PDB entry 1B2E | X-ray diffraction, 1.90 A resolution | chains A and B

[Chain A]
Name: PROTEIN (INSULIN a chain)
Organism: Sus scrofa
UniProtKB: P01315 (INS_PIG); residues 1-21 here correspond to UniProt positions 88-108 (UniProt number = residue number + 87)
Amino-acid sequence (21 residues; row label = number of the first residue in the row):
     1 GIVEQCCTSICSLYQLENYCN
Cystine bridges: Cys6-Cys11

[Chain B]
Name: PROTEIN (INSULIN b chain)
Organism: Sus scrofa
UniProtKB: P01315 (INS_PIG); residues 1-30 here correspond to UniProt positions 25-54 (UniProt number = residue number + 24)
Amino-acid sequence (30 residues; each row starts with the number of its first residue):
     1 FVNQHLCGSHLVEALYLVCGERGFFYTPKA

[Chain A / chain B interface]
Contacting residue pairs (38):
  Gly1(A) with Ala30(B)
  Ile2(A) with Leu15(B), hydrophobic; Thr27(B)
  Val3(A) with Pro28(B)
  Cys6(A) with Gln4(B); His5(B); Leu6(B), hydrogen bond (backbone-backbone); Leu11(B), hydrophobic
  Cys7(A) with His5(B), hydrogen bond (backbone-side chain); Leu6(B); Cys7(B), disulfide
  Thr8(A) with His5(B)
  Ser9(A) with His5(B), hydrogen bond (backbone-side chain)
  Ile10(A) with Asn3(B); Gln4(B); His5(B)
  Cys11(A) with Val2(B); Asn3(B); Gln4(B), hydrogen bond (backbone-backbone)
  Ser12(A) with Val2(B); Asn3(B)
  Leu13(A) with Val2(B); Val18(B), hydrophobic
  Leu16(A) with Val2(B), hydrophobic; Leu11(B), hydrophobic; Leu15(B)
  Glu17(A) with Val18(B); Arg22(B), salt bridge
  Tyr19(A) with Leu15(B), hydrophobic; Phe24(B); Phe25(B), hydrogen bond (backbone-backbone)
  Cys20(A) with Cys19(B), disulfide; Arg22(B); Gly23(B)
  Asn21(A) with Arg22(B); Gly23(B), hydrogen bond (backbone-backbone); Phe24(B), hydrogen bond (side chain-backbone); Phe25(B)
Other interface residues (no listed pair), chain A (18 interface residues in all): Glu4, Asn18
Other interface residues (no listed pair), chain B (19 interface residues in all): Ala14, Tyr26
Disulfides between the chains: Cys7(A)-Cys7(B), Cys20(A)-Cys19(B)

[Summary]
The interface between chain A and chain B involves 18 residues on one side and 19 on the other; the contacts
include 2 disulfide bonds, 7 hydrogen bonds and 1 salt bridge. Polar pairs include Glu17(A)-Arg22(B),
Cys7(A)-His5(B) and Ser9(A)-His5(B).
Chain A is PROTEIN (INSULIN a chain) and chain B is PROTEIN (INSULIN b chain), both from Sus scrofa; the
structure, Ph affects glu B13 switching and sulfate binding in cubic insulin crystals (ph 6.50 coordinates),
was determined by X-ray diffraction together with 1B17, 1B18, 1B19, 1B2A, 1B2B, 1B2C and 3 further entries
from the same study.
